Entry 5G4U (X-ray diffraction, 2.65 A resolution); this record covers chains E and G of the 4 polymer chains in the assembly.

Chain E:
Molecule: Hmkt-7
Notes: fragment: kink turn motif
Sequence (19 nucleotides; each row starts with the number of its first residue):
     1 GGCGAAGAUC CGGUGAGCC

Chain G:
Protein: 50S ribosomal protein L7AE
From: Archaeoglobus fulgidus
Notes: fragment: k-turn binding domain, residues 2-119
UniProtKB: O29494 (RL7A_ARCFU); numbering as in UniProt (aligned over 2-119)
Amino-acid sequence (123 residues; numbered -3 to 119; the number before each row is that of its first residue; numbers below 1 keep their minus sign (Gly-3 is residue -3)):
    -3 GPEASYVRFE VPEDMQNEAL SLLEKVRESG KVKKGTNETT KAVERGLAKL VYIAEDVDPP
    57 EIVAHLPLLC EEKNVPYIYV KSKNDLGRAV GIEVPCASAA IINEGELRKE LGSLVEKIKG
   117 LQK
Not modelled in the structure: -3 to 0, 118-119
Construct notes: expression tag (-3 to 1)

Interface between chain E and chain G:
Residue-residue contacts - 22 pairs, chain E then chain G:
  G4(E) - Glu89(G)  hydrogen bond to the base
  G4(E) - Val90(G)  base contact
  A5(E) - Lys30(G)  hydrogen bond to the base
  A5(E) - Gly31(G)  sugar contact
  A5(E) - Glu34(G)  base contact
  A5(E) - Ile88(G)  base contact
  A5(E) - Val90(G)  phosphate contact
  A5(E) - Pro91(G)  sugar contact
  A5(E) - Cys92(G)  sugar contact
  A6(E) - Gly31(G)  phosphate contact
  A6(E) - Thr32(G)  hydrogen bond to the phosphate
  A6(E) - Asp54(G)  base contact
  A6(E) - Ile58(G)  sugar contact
  A6(E) - Lys79(G)  base contact
  A6(E) - Pro91(G)  phosphate contact
  A6(E) - Cys92(G)  phosphate contact
  A6(E) - Ala93(G)  hydrogen bond to the phosphate
  G7(E) - Lys30(G)  hydrogen bond to the base
  G7(E) - Gly31(G)  base contact
  G7(E) - Thr32(G)  base contact
  G7(E) - Asn33(G)  hydrogen bond to the base
  G7(E) - Glu34(G)  hydrogen bond to the base
Other interface residues (no listed pair), chain G (15 interface residues in all): Pro55

Summary:
The interface between chain E and chain G involves 4 residues on one side and 15 on the other; the contacts
include 7 hydrogen bonds. Among the polar pairs are G4(E)-Glu89(G), A5(E)-Lys30(G) and G7(E)-Lys30(G).
Here chain E is Hmkt-7 and chain G is 50S ribosomal protein L7AE (Archaeoglobus fulgidus). Entry 5G4U
(Association of three two-k-turn units based on Kt-7 3bU,3nU, forming a triangular-shaped structure) was
determined by X-ray diffraction, deposited together with 5G4T and 5G4V.
